Entry 6TG9 (electron microscopy, 3.24 A resolution); this record covers chains F and C of the 8 polymer chains in the assembly.

Chain F:
Protein: Formate dehydrogenase subunit beta
Source organism: Rhodobacter capsulatus
Reference sequence: A0A0E2P9P2 (A0A0E2P9P2_RHOCA); residues 1-500 here = UniProt positions 1-500
Amino-acid sequence (500 residues; each row starts with the number of its first residue):
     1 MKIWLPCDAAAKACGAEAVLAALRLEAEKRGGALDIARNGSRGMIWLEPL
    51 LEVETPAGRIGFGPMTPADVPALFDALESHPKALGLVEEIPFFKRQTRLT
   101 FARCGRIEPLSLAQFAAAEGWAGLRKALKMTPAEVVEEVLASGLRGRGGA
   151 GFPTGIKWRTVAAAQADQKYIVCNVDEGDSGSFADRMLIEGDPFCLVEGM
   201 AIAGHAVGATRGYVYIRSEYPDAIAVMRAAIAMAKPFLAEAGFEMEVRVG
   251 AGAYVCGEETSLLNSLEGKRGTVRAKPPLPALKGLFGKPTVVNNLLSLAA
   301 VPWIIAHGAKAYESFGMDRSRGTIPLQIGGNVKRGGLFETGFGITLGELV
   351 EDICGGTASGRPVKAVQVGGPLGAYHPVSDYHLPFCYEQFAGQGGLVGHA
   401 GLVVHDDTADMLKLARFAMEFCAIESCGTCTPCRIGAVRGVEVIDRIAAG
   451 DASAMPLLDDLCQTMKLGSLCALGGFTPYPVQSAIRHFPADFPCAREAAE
Unresolved in the structure: 494-500
Bound ions: 4Fe-4S cluster Fe: Cys427, Cys430, Cys433, Cys471
Ligand contacts:
  - FMN (flavin mononucleotide): Arg145, Gly146, Arg147, Gly148, Gly149, Thr154, Lys157, Asn174, Asp176, Glu177, Gly178, Tyr254, Gly257, Glu258, Glu259, Val292, Asn293, Asn294, Ser297, Ala472, Leu473
  - NADH (NAI; 1,4-dihydronicotinamide adenine dinucleotide): Ala150, Phe152, Lys157, Thr160, Glu258, Glu259, Leu279, Pro280, Ala281, Val292, Lys466, Leu467, Ser469, Leu470, Cys471, Ala472, Gly475, Phe476
  - 4Fe-4S cluster (SF4): Val255, Val273, Ser426, Cys427, Gly428, Thr429, Cys430, Cys433, Arg434, Ser469, Leu470, Cys471, Leu473, Gly474
From the paper describing this entry:
  - binding site for NADH: Phe152, Lys157, Glu259

Chain C:
Protein: Formate dehydrogenase subunit gamma
Source organism: Rhodobacter capsulatus
Notes: EC 1.2.1.2
Reference sequence: A0A0E2PAI9 (A0A0E2PAI9_RHOCA); numbering as in UniProt (aligned over 1-150)
Amino-acid sequence (150 residues; numbered 1 to 150; the number before each row is that of its first residue):
     1 MTDTARLRAILAAHRGREGALLPILHDVQAAFGFIPEDAYAPIAADLGLT
    51 RAEVAGVVGFYHDFRKAPAGRHVIKLCRAEACQAMGMDAVQARLESALGL
   101 RLGDSSEAVTLEAVYCLGLCACAPAAMVDDRLVGRLDAAAVAGIVAELGA
Unresolved in the structure: 1, 150
Bound ions: 2Fe-2S cluster Fe: Cys77, Cys116, Cys120
Ligand contacts: 2Fe-2S cluster (FES): Cys77, Ala79, Ala81, Cys82, Cys116, Leu117, Gly118, Leu119, Cys120, Ala123, Ala125

How chain F and chain C interact:
Residue-residue contacts - 79 pairs, chain F then chain C:
  Ala9(F) with Leu119(C)
  Ala10(F) with Leu119(C), hydrophobic
  Ala13(F) with Leu119(C), hydrophobic; Leu132(C); Val133(C); Gly134(C)
  Cys14(F) with Cys122(C), hydrophobic; Arg135(C), hydrogen bond
  Ile45(F) with Ala121(C), hydrophobic; Cys122(C), hydrophobic; Arg135(C)
  Pro49(F) with Arg135(C)
  Tyr170(F) with Glu18(C), hydrogen bond
  Asp179(F) with Cys116(C)
  Ser180(F) with Ala79(C); Glu80(C)
  Gly181(F) with Cys120(C), hydrogen bond (backbone-side chain)
  Phe183(F) with Gly118(C); Cys120(C), hydrophobic
  Arg186(F) with Gly118(C), hydrogen bond (side chain-backbone)
  Tyr213(F) with Glu18(C), hydrogen bond
  Arg217(F) with Cys116(C)
  Ser218(F) with Asp63(C)
  Glu219(F) with Asp63(C); Val114(C); Cys116(C); Leu117(C)
  Tyr220(F) with Leu117(C); Gly118(C)
  Glu246(F) with Arg17(C), salt bridge
  Arg248(F) with Glu18(C), hydrogen bond (side chain-backbone); Gly19(C), hydrogen bond (side chain-backbone)
  Val249(F) with His26(C)
  Gly250(F) with His26(C), hydrogen bond (backbone-side chain)
  Ala251(F) with Tyr61(C); His62(C), hydrogen bond (backbone-backbone); Asp63(C), hydrogen bond (backbone-backbone); Phe64(C), hydrophobic
  Gly252(F) with His62(C); Asp63(C), hydrogen bond (backbone-side chain)
  Cys256(F) with Tyr61(C), hydrophobic
  Ser265(F) with Leu22(C); Tyr61(C), hydrogen bond
  Leu266(F) with Gly19(C)
  Glu267(F) with Gly19(C)
  Gly268(F) with Leu21(C); Leu22(C); Val57(C)
  Lys269(F) with Tyr61(C), hydrogen bond (backbone-side chain)
  Arg270(F) with Gly56(C); Phe60(C); Tyr61(C)
  Gly271(F) with Phe60(C); Tyr61(C), hydrogen bond (backbone-side chain)
  Phe286(F) with Glu18(C); Gly19(C)
  Gly329(F) with Cys120(C); Ala121(C)
  Gly330(F) with Ala81(C); Met85(C); Cys120(C), hydrogen bond (backbone-backbone)
  Asn331(F) with Met85(C)
  Gln367(F) with Glu80(C)
  Tyr375(F) with Glu80(C), hydrogen bond
  Val403(F) with Ala81(C), hydrophobic
  Val404(F) with Ala84(C)
  His405(F) with Glu80(C), salt bridge; Ala84(C)
  Leu414(F) with Glu80(C); Gln83(C)
  Phe417(F) with Arg78(C); Ala79(C), hydrophobic; Glu80(C); Gln83(C); Tyr115(C), hydrophobic
  Glu420(F) with Arg78(C), salt bridge
  Phe421(F) with Tyr115(C), hydrophobic
  Ile424(F) with Tyr115(C)
  Cys427(F) with Phe60(C)
Also at the interface, not in a pair above, chain F (60 interface residues in all): Lys12, Glu48, Pro64, Gly178, Ser182, Arg211, Ala253, Val255, Thr272, Ile328, Val332, Gly335, Gly336, Ala358
Also at the interface, not in a pair above, chain C (35 interface residues in all): Pro23, Ala123

Summary:
Chain F and chain C form an interface of 60 and 35 residues respectively; the contacts include 16 hydrogen
bonds and 3 salt bridges. Polar pairs include Glu246(F)-Arg17(C), His405(F)-Glu80(C) and Glu420(F)-Arg78(C).
Chain F binds flavin mononucleotide, 4Fe-4S cluster and NADH. From the paper: a binding site for NADH at
Phe152(F), Lys157(F) and Glu259(F).
Here chain F is Formate dehydrogenase subunit beta and chain C is Formate dehydrogenase subunit gamma, both
from Rhodobacter capsulatus. Entry 6TG9 (Cryo-EM Structure of NADH reduced form of NAD+-dependent Formate
Dehydrogenase from Rhodobacter capsulatus) was determined by electron microscopy, deposited together with
6TGA.
